Entry 5FYJ (X-ray diffraction, 3.11 A resolution); this record covers chains D and G of the 8 polymer chains in the assembly.

== Chain D ==
Molecule: 35O22
Source organism: Homo sapiens
Notes: fragment: 35o22 antibody fab heavy chain
Chain sequence (243 residues; row label = number of the first residue in the row; a row labelled like 72A-72H holds insertion residues (72A, then the next letters in order)):
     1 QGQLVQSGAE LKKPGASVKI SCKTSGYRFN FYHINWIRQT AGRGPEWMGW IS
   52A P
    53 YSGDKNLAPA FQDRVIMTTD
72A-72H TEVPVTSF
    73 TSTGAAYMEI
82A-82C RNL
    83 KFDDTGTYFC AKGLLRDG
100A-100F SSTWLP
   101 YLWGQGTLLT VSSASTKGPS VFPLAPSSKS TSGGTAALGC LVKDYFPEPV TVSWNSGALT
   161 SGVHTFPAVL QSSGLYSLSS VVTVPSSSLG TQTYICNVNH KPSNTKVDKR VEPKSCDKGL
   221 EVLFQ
Cystine bridges: Cys22-Cys92, Cys140-Cys196

== Chain G ==
Molecule: GP120 env ectodomain
Source organism: Human immunodeficiency virus 1
Notes: fragment: gp120 env ectodomain, residues 32-506
Reference sequence: C6ZIG9 (C6ZIG9_9HIV1); the construct lacks a stretch of the UniProt sequence and is renumbered around it, so the offset changes along the chain: 33-138 = UniProt 32-137; 139-144 = UniProt 144-149; 148-187 = UniProt 150-189; 188-309 = UniProt 192-313; 5 more segments
Chain sequence (484 residues; each row starts with the number of its first residue; note: 12 numbers in that range are skipped by the numbering (no residue carries them; nothing is unmodelled there); a row labelled like 138A-138F holds insertion residues (138A, then the next letters in order)):
    29 ALAGDLWVTV YYGVPVWEDA DTTLFCASDA KAYSTESHNV WATHACVPTD PNPQEIPLKN
    89 VTENFNMWKN NMVEQMHEDI ISLWDESLKP CVKLTPLCVT LICTNVTSNS
138A-138F TNSTNG
   139 VTNNST
   148 VDYREQLKNC SFNITTEIRD KQRKEYALFY RLDIVPINDN
187A-187B EK
   188 NDTYRLINCN VSTIKQACPK VTFDPIPIHY CAPAGFAILK CRDKKFNGTG PCKNVSTVQC
   248 THGIKPVIST QLLLNGSLAE GDIMIRSENI TDNAKTIIVQ LKTAVNITCT RPSNNTRKSI
   308 RF
   312 GPGQAFYATD E
  322A I
   323 IGDIRQAHCN ISKTEWEDMK RNVSDKLKAL FNN
   357 KTIIFKSSSG GDLEITTHSF NCRGEFFYCN TSGLFNTSGL FN
   405 NNSNDSSGNI TLPCKIKQIV RMWQRVGQAM YAPPIAGNIT CRSRITGLLL VRDGCKSNET
464A-464B NG
   465 TETFRPAGGD MRDNWRSELY KYKVVKIKPL GVAPTRCRRR VVGRRRRRR
Not modelled in the structure: 29-30, 511-513
Differences from the reference sequence: expression tag (29-32, 509-513); engineered mutation Cys459 (Gly455 in C6ZIG9), Cys501 (Ala499 in C6ZIG9)
Cystine bridges: Cys54-Cys74, Cys119-Cys205, Cys126-Cys196, Cys131-Cys157, Cys218-Cys247, Cys228-Cys239, Cys296-Cys331, Cys378-Cys445, Cys385-Cys418
Glycans and other covalent adducts: glycan linked to Asn88, Asn262, Asn276, Asn332; N-acetylglucosamine (NAG) linked to Asn133, Asn142, Asn156, Asn160, Asn188, Asn197, Asn234, Asn241, Asn293, Asn301, Asn344, Asn355, Asn386, Asn392, Asn413, Asn442, Asn464A
From the paper describing this entry:
  - post-translational modification sites: Asn88, Asn160, Asn188, Asn197, Asn234, Asn241, Asn276, Asn293, Asn332
  - binding site for N-acetylglucosamine: Lys187B
  - conformationally variable residues: Asn234, Asn276

== How chain D and chain G interact ==
Contacting residue pairs (15; chain D residue first):
  Arg28(D) - Asn88(G)
  Arg28(D) - Thr90(G)
  Asn30(D) - Lys240(G)
  Phe31(D) - Asn88(G)
  Tyr53(D) - Lys87(G)
  Tyr53(D) - Asn88(G)
  Glu72B(D) - Lys240(G)  salt bridge
  Pro72D(D) - Thr90(G)
  Pro72D(D) - Pro238(G)  hydrophobic
  Pro72D(D) - Lys240(G)
  Val72E(D) - Pro238(G)
  Thr72F(D) - Thr90(G)
  Ser72G(D) - Thr90(G)
  Ser72G(D) - Asn92(G)
  Arg98(D) - Asn88(G)
From the paper, about this interface:
  - interface residues, chain G: Asn88(G)

== In short ==
Chain D and chain G form an interface of 10 and 6 residues respectively, with 1 salt bridge. Its one
salt-bridged contact is Glu72B(D)-Lys240(G). Covalently linked N-acetylglucosamine: at Asn88(G), Asn133(G),
Asn142(G), Asn156(G), Asn160(G) and Asn188(G) and 15 more. From the paper: a binding site for
N-acetylglucosamine at Lys187B(G); the interface residue Asn88(G).
Chain D is 35O22 (Homo sapiens) and chain G is GP120 env ectodomain (Human immunodeficiency virus 1); the
structure, Crystal Structure at 3.4 A Resolution of Fully Glycosylated HIV-1 Clade G X1193.c1 SOSIP.664
Prefusion Env ..., was determined by X-ray diffraction together with 5FYK and 5FYL from the same study.
